7U1P - chains A and G of the 11 polymer chains in the assembly; structure by electron microscopy, 3.00 A resolution.

[Chain A]
Molecule: Replication factor C subunit 1
Source organism: Saccharomyces cerevisiae
Reference sequence: P38630 (RFC1_YEAST); residue numbers follow UniProt; this construct covers 1-861
Chain sequence (861 residues; row label = number of the first residue in the row):
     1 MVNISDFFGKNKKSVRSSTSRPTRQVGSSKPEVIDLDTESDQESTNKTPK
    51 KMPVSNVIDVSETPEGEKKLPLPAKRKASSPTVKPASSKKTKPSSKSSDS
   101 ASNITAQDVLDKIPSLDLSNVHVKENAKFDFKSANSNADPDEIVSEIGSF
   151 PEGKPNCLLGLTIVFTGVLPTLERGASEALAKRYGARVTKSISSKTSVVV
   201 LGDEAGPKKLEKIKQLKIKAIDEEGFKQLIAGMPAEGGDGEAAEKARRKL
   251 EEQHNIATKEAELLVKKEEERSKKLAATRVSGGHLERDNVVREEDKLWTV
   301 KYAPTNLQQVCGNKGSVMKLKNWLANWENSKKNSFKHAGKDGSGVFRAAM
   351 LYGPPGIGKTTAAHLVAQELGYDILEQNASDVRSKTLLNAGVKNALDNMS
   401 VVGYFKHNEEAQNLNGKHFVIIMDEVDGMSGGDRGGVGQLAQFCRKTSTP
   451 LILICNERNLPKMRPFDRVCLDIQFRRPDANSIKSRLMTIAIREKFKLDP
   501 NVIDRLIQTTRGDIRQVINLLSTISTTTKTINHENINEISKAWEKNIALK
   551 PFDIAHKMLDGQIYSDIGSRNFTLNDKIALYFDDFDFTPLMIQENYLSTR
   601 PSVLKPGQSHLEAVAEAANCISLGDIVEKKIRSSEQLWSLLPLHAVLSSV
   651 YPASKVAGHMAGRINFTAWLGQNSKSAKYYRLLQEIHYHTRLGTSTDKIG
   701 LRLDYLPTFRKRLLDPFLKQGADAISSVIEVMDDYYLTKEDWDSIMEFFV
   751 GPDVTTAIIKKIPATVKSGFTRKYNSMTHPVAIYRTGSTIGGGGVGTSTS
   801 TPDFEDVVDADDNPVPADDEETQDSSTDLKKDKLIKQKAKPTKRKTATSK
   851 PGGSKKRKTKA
Disordered / not traced: 1-148, 238, 278-289, 779-861
Swiss-Prot annotation at these positions:
  - motif (Nuclear localization signal): Lys830 to Leu834, Lys855 to Lys860
  - binding site (ATP): Thr299, Cys311, Gly353 to Thr361, Asn456
  - modified residue: Thr38 (Phosphothreonine), Ser40 (Phosphoserine), Thr63 (Phosphothreonine)
  - mutagenesis: Asp427 (D427H: In cs mutant CDC44-2; causes cell cycle arrest), Gly436 (G436R: In cs mutant CDC44-3/4; causes cell cycle arrest), Gly512 (G512A: In cs mutant CDC44-9; no effect), Asp513 (D513N: In cs mutants CDC44-1/5/8 and CDC44-9; causes cell cycle arrest)
Ion coordination: Mg2+: Thr360 (together with ATP-gamma-S)
Residues lining bound ligands: ATP-gamma-S (AGS; phosphothiophosphoric acid-adenylate ester): Thr299, Tyr302, Ala303, Pro304, Gln309, Val310, Cys311, Pro354, Pro355, Gly356, Ile357, Gly358, Lys359, Thr360, Thr361, Glu425, Asn456, Ile514, Arg515
What the authors report for this chain:
  - binding site for DNA - Template: Asn459, Pro461, Arg464, Gln474, Arg476, Arg477, Pro551, Phe552, Phe587, Phe666, Leu670, Ser674

[Chain G]
Molecule: Proliferating cell nuclear antigen
Source organism: Saccharomyces cerevisiae
Reference sequence: P15873 (PCNA_YEAST); residues 1-258 here = UniProt positions 1-258
Chain sequence (264 residues; numbered -5 to 258; the number before each row is that of its first residue; numbers below 1 keep their minus sign (Gly-5 is residue -5)):
    -5 GPHMASMLEAKFEEASLFKRIIDGFKDCVQLVNFQCKEDGIIAQAVDDSR
    45 VLLVSLEIGVEAFQEYRCDHPVTLGMDLTSLSKILRCGNNTDTLTLIADN
    95 TPDSIILLFEDTKKDRIAEYSLKLMDIDADFLKIEELQYDSTLSLPSSEF
   145 SKIVRDLSQLSDSINIMITKETIKFVADGDIGSGSVIIKPFVDMEHPETS
   195 IKLEMDQPVDLTFGAKYLLDIIKGSSLSDRVGIRLSSEAPALFQFDLKSG
   245 FLQFFLAPKFNDEE
Disordered / not traced: -5 to 0, 258
Sequence notes: expression tag (-5 to 0)
Swiss-Prot annotation at these positions:
  - DNA-binding region: Arg61 to Arg80
  - cross-link (Glycyl lysine isopeptide (Lys-Gly)): Lys127 (interchain with G-Cter in SUMO), Lys164 (interchain with G-Cter in SUMO)

[Chain A / chain G interface]
Pairs across the interface - 41 pairs, chain A then chain G:
  Asp373(A) - Arg44(G)  salt bridge
  Ile374(A) - Arg44(G)
  Leu375(A) - Asp42(G)
  Leu375(A) - Ser43(G)
  Leu375(A) - Arg44(G)
  Asn394(A) - Val45(G)
  Asn394(A) - Lys210(G)
  Asn394(A) - Tyr211(G)  hydrogen bond (backbone-side chain)
  Leu396(A) - Phe254(G)
  Asp397(A) - Pro252(G)
  Asp397(A) - Lys253(G)  salt bridge
  Asp397(A) - Phe254(G)  hydrogen bond (backbone-backbone)
  Asn398(A) - Val45(G)
  Asn398(A) - Ala251(G)
  Asn398(A) - Pro252(G)
  Asn398(A) - Lys253(G)
  Asn398(A) - Phe254(G)
  Met399(A) - Glu232(G)
  Met399(A) - Ala251(G)
  Met399(A) - Pro252(G)
  Met399(A) - Phe254(G)
  Ser400(A) - Arg44(G)
  Val401(A) - Arg44(G)
  Val401(A) - Val45(G)
  Val401(A) - Leu46(G)
  Val401(A) - Phe249(G)
  Val402(A) - Val40(G)  hydrophobic
  Val402(A) - Arg44(G)
  Tyr404(A) - Leu131(G)
  Tyr404(A) - Glu232(G)
  Tyr404(A) - Ala233(G)
  Tyr404(A) - Pro234(G)
  Phe405(A) - Leu47(G)  hydrophobic
  Phe405(A) - Leu126(G)  hydrophobic
  Phe405(A) - Ile128(G)  hydrophobic
  Phe405(A) - Pro234(G)  hydrophobic
  Lys406(A) - Asp124(G)  salt bridge
  Phe419(A) - Ser43(G)
  Phe419(A) - Arg44(G)
  Ser448(A) - Phe254(G)
  Thr449(A) - Phe254(G)
Also at the interface, not in a pair above, chain A (25 interface residues in all): Lys331, Gln377, Ala390, Gly391, Lys393, Ala395, Lys417, His418
Also at the interface, not in a pair above, chain G (25 interface residues in all): Lys127, Asp156, Leu250, Asp256

[In short]
Chain A and chain G each contribute 25 residues to their interface; the contacts include 2 hydrogen bonds and
3 salt bridges. Polar pairs include Asp373(A)-Arg44(G), Asp397(A)-Lys253(G) and Lys406(A)-Asp124(G). Bound to
chain A: ATP-gamma-S. From the paper: a binding site for DNA - Template at Asn459(A), Pro461(A) and Arg464(A)
among others.
Here chain A is Replication factor C subunit 1 and chain G is Proliferating cell nuclear antigen, both from
Saccharomyces cerevisiae. Entry 7U1P (RFC:PCNA bound to DNA with a ssDNA gap of five nucleotides) was
determined by electron microscopy (same publication as 7U19 and 7U1A).
